Entry 5EH9 (X-ray diffraction, 1.29 A resolution); this record covers chain A.

# Chain A
Protein: N-acyl homoserine lactonase AiiA
Organism: Bacillus thuringiensis subsp. kurstaki
Notes: EC 3.1.1.81
UniProtKB: P0CJ63 (AHLLA_BACTK); residues 2-250 here = UniProt positions 2-250
Amino-acid sequence (253 residues; numbered -2 to 250; the number before each row is that of its first residue; numbers below 1 keep their minus sign (Gly-2 is residue -2)):
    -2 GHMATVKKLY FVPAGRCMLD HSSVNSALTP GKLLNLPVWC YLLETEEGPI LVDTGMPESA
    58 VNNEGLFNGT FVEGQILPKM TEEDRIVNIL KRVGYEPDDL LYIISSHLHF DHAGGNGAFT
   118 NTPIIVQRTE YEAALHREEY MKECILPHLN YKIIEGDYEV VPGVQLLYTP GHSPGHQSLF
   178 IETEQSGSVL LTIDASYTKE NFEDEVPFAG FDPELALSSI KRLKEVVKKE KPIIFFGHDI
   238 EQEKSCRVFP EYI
Differences from the reference sequence: expression tag (-2 to 1); conflict Val9 (Ile in P0CJ63)
Metal / ion sites: Zn2+ site 1: His104, His106, His169, Asp191; Zn2+ site 2: Asp108, His109, Asp191, His235
Small-molecule neighbours: 2-hydroxyethyl disulfide (HED): Phe64, Thr67, Phe68, Val69, Ile73, His106, Phe107, Glu135, Glu136, Tyr137, Met138
UniProt features mapped onto this chain:
  - binding site (Zn(2+)): His104, His106, Asp108, His109, His169, Asp191, His235
  - mutagenesis: His104 (H104A: Abolishes activity), His106 (H106A: Abolishes activity), Asp108 (D108A: Abolishes activity; D108N: Slow substrate turnover), His109 (H109A: Reduces activity by 85%), His169 (H169A: Abolishes activity), Asp191 (D191A: Abolishes activity; D191L: Abolishes activity), Tyr194 (Y194F: Reduces activity by 70%. Slow substrate turnover), Ala206 (A206W: Small decrease in KM value for hydrolysis of GBL, C5-HSL and C10-HSL), Gly207 (G207D: Small decrease in KM value for hydrolysis of GBL and C10-HSL. Increase in KM value for hydrolysis of C5-HSL; G207W: Small decrease in KM value for hydrolysis of GBL and C5-HSL ...), His235 (H235A: Reduces activity by 85%)

# Overview
Bound to chain A: 2-hydroxyethyl disulfide. His104, His106, His169 and Asp191 coordinate Zn2+ site 1. The Zn2+
site 2 is built by Asp108, His109, Asp191 and His235. UniProt lists 7 Zn2+-binding residues and 10 mutagenesis
sites.
Chain A is N-acyl homoserine lactonase AiiA (Bacillus thuringiensis subsp. kurstaki); the structure, Indirect
contributions of mutations underlie optimization of new enzyme function, was determined by X-ray diffraction
(same publication as 5EHT).
